9JAO - chains F and I of the 10 polymer chains in the assembly; structure by electron microscopy, 3.10 A resolution.

== Chain F ==
Molecule: Histone H4
Source organism: Xenopus laevis
Reference sequence: P62799 (H4_XENLA); residues 0-102 here correspond to UniProt positions 1-103 (UniProt number = residue number + 1)
Amino-acid sequence (103 residues; each row starts with the number of its first residue; numbering starts at 0):
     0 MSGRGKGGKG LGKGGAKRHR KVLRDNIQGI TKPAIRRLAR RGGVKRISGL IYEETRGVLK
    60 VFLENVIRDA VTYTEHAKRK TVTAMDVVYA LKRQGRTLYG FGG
Disordered / not traced: 0-7
UniProt features mapped onto this chain:
  - DNA-binding region: Lys16 to Lys20
  - modified residue: Ser1 (N-acetylserine), Arg3 (Asymmetric dimethylarginine), Lys5 (N6-(2-hydroxyisobutyryl)lysine), Lys8 (N6-(2-hydroxyisobutyryl)lysine), Lys12 (N6-(2-hydroxyisobutyryl)lysine), Lys16 (N6-(2-hydroxyisobutyryl)lysine), Lys20 (N6,N6,N6-trimethyllysine), Lys31 (N6-(2-hydroxyisobutyryl)lysine), Lys44 (N6-(2-hydroxyisobutyryl)lysine), Ser47 (Phosphoserine), Tyr51 (Phosphotyrosine), Lys59 (N6-(2-hydroxyisobutyryl)lysine), Lys77 (N6-(2-hydroxyisobutyryl)lysine), Lys79 (N6-(2-hydroxyisobutyryl)lysine), Tyr88 (Phosphotyrosine), Lys91 (N6-(2-hydroxyisobutyryl)lysine)
  - cross-link (Glycyl lysine isopeptide (Lys-Gly)): Lys31 (interchain with G-Cter in UFM1), Lys91 (interchain with G-Cter in ubiquitin)

== Chain I ==
Molecule: 157-nt DNA strand
Sequence (157 nucleotides; row label = number of the first residue in the row; numbers below 1 keep their minus sign (DC-4 is residue -4)):
    -4 CCGCCCTCGA GAATCCCGGT GCCGAGGCCG CTCAATTGGT CGTAGACAGC TCTAGCACCG
    56 CTTAAACGCA CGTACGCGCT GTCCCCCGCG TTTTAACCGC CAAGGGGATT ACTCCCTAGT
   116 CTCCAGGCAC GTGTCAGATA TATACATCCT GAAGCTT
Disordered / not traced: -4 to 1, 106-152

== Interface between chain F and chain I ==
Pairs across the interface (8; chain F residue first):
  His18(F) - DC54(I)  phosphate contact
  His18(F) - DG55(I)  salt bridge to the phosphate
  Thr30(F) - DA61(I)  phosphate contact
  Thr30(F) - DC62(I)  phosphate contact
  Pro32(F) - DA61(I)  phosphate contact
  Pro32(F) - DC62(I)  phosphate contact
  Arg36(F) - DA61(I)  salt bridge to the phosphate
  Arg45(F) - DC70(I)  sugar contact

== Summary ==
Chain F and chain I each contribute 5 residues to their interface, with 2 salt bridges. Among the polar pairs
are His18(F)-DG55(I) and Arg36(F)-DA61(I). UniProt lists a DNA-binding region on chain F.
Chain F is Histone H4 (Xenopus laevis) and chain I is a 157-nt DNA strand; the structure, The structure of
SMARCAD1 bound to the hexasome in the presence of ADP-BeFx, was determined by electron microscopy.
